Entry 8K0K (X-ray diffraction, 3.00 A resolution); this record covers chains F and J of the 10 polymer chains in the assembly.

Chain F:
Molecule: Csy3
Organism: Vibrio phage ICP1_2011_A
Reference sequence: M1Q7R8 (M1Q7R8_9CAUD); residues 1-306 here = UniProt positions 1-306
Chain sequence (306 residues; numbered 1 to 306; the number before each row is that of its first residue):
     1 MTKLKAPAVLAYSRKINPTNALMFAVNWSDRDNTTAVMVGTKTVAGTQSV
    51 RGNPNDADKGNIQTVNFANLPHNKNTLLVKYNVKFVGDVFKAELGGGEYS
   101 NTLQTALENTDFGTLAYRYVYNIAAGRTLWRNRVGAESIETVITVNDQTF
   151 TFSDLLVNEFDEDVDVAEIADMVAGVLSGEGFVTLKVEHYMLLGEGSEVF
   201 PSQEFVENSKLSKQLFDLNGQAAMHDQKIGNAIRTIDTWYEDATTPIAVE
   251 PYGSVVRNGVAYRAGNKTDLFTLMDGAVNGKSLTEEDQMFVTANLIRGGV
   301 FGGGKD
Not modelled in the structure: 304-306

Chain J:
Molecule: 60-nt RNA strand
Organism: Vibrio phage ICP1_2011_A
Sequence (60 nucleotides; each row starts with the number of its first residue; numbers below 1 keep their minus sign (C-7 is residue -7)):
    -7 CUUAAAGAGUCAACCCUUUGCUUAUCUUCCCUAUUUAAAUGUUAGCAGCC
    43 GCAUAGGCUG

Interface between chain F and chain J:
Pairs across the interface (43; chain F residue first):
  Tyr12(F) - U15(J)  hydrogen bond to the sugar
  Ser13(F) - U15(J)  phosphate contact
  Ser13(F) - A16(J)  phosphate contact
  Arg14(F) - A16(J)  salt bridge to the phosphate
  Arg14(F) - U17(J)  salt bridge to the phosphate
  Thr43(F) - A25(J)  phosphate contact
  Val44(F) - C23(J)  sugar contact
  Val44(F) - A25(J)  phosphate contact
  Ala45(F) - C23(J)  base contact
  Ala45(F) - U24(J)  sugar contact
  Ala45(F) - A25(J)  hydrogen bond to the phosphate
  Gly46(F) - C23(J)  phosphate contact
  Gly46(F) - U24(J)  phosphate contact
  Thr47(F) - U24(J)  phosphate contact
  Lys59(F) - A25(J)  hydrogen bond to the base
  Ile62(F) - A25(J)  base contact
  Gln63(F) - C23(J)  hydrogen bond to the base
  Leu94(F) - U14(J)  sugar contact
  Trp130(F) - C18(J)  base contact
  Arg131(F) - C21(J)  salt bridge to the phosphate
  Arg131(F) - C22(J)  salt bridge to the phosphate
  Ser202(F) - U19(J)  phosphate contact
  Gln203(F) - U19(J)  hydrogen bond to the sugar
  Gln203(F) - U20(J)  phosphate contact
  Gln203(F) - C21(J)  hydrogen bond to the phosphate
  Phe205(F) - U19(J)  base contact
  His225(F) - U19(J)  salt bridge to the phosphate
  Gln227(F) - U17(J)  sugar contact
  Gln227(F) - C18(J)  sugar contact
  Gln227(F) - U19(J)  hydrogen bond to the phosphate
  Lys228(F) - C18(J)  hydrogen bond to the base
  Lys228(F) - U19(J)  phosphate contact
  Lys228(F) - U20(J)  salt bridge to the phosphate
  Asn231(F) - C18(J)  hydrogen bond to the phosphate
  Arg234(F) - U17(J)  sugar contact
  Arg234(F) - C18(J)  salt bridge to the phosphate
  Glu250(F) - C18(J)  phosphate contact
  Arg257(F) - C18(J)  hydrogen bond to the base
  Arg297(F) - A16(J)  hydrogen bond to the sugar
  Gly298(F) - A16(J)  sugar contact
  Gly299(F) - U15(J)  hydrogen bond to the sugar
  Gly299(F) - A16(J)  sugar contact
  Val300(F) - U15(J)  base contact
Interface residues without a listed pair, chain F (33 interface residues in all): Ala11, Glu93, Phe200, Glu204, Val255

In short:
The interface between chain F and chain J involves 33 residues on one side and 12 on the other, with 12
hydrogen bonds and 7 salt bridges. Polar pairs include Lys59(F)-A25(J), Gln63(F)-C23(J) and Lys228(F)-C18(J).
Chain F is Csy3 and chain J is a 60-nt RNA strand, both from Vibrio phage ICP1_2011_A; the structure, Crystal
structure of Csy complex, was determined by X-ray diffraction, deposited together with 8K28, 8K0H and 8K0J.
